PDB entry 8EFF | electron microscopy, 5.48 A resolution (low resolution: residue-level contacts below are approximate; hydrogen-bond / salt-bridge calls are withheld) | chains A and C of the 4 polymer chains in the assembly

Chain A (and C):
Molecule: Dynamin-like 120 kDa protein, form S1
Source organism: Homo sapiens
Notes: chain C of this document is another copy of the same molecule, construct and numbering; everything in this record applies to it too
UniProt: O60313 (OPA1_HUMAN); residues 195-960 here = UniProt positions 195-960
Amino-acid sequence (766 residues; numbered 195 to 960; the number before each row is that of its first residue):
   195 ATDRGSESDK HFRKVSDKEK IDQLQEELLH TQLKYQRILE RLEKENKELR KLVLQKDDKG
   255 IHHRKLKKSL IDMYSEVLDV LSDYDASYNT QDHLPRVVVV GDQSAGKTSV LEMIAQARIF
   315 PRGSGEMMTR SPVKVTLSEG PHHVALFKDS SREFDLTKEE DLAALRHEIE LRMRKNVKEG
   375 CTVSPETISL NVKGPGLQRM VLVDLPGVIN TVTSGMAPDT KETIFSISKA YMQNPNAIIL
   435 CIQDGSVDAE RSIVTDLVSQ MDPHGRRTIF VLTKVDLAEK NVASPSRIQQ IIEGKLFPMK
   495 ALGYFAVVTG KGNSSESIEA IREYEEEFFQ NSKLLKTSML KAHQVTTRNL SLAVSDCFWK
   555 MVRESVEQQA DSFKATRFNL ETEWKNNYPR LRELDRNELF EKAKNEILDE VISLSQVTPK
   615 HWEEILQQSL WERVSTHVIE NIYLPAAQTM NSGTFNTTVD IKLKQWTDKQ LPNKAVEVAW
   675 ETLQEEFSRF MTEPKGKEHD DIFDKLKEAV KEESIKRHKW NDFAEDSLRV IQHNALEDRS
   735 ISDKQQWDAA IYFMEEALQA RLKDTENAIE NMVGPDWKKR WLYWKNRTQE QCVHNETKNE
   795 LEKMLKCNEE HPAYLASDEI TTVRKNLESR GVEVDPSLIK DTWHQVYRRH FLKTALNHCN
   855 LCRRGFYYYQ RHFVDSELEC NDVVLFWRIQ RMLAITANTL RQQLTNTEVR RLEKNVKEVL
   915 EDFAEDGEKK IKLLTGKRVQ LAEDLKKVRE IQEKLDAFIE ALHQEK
Disulfide bonds: Cys856-Cys874
Residues lining bound ligands:
  - tetrafluoroaluminate (ALF): Asp296, Gln297, Gly300, Lys301, Thr302, Met321, Met322, Thr323, Pro400, Gly401
  - GDP (guanosine-5'-diphosphate): Gln297, Gly300, Lys301, Thr302, Ser303, Glu306, Arg316, Gly317, Ser318, Met322, Lys468, Asp470, Val502, Thr503, Gly504, Lys505, Gly506, Asn507, Ser508
UniProt features mapped onto this chain:
  - region: Gly295 to Thr302 (G1 motif), Met321 to Arg324 (G2 motif), Asp398 to Gly401 (G3 motif), Thr467 to Asp470 (G4 motif), Val501 to Gly504 (G5 motif)
  - binding site (GTP): Ser298, Gly300, Lys301, Thr302, Ser303, Gly317, Lys468, Asp470, Thr503, Gly506, Asn507
  - binding site (Mg(2+)): Thr302, Thr323, Asp398
  - modified residue: Lys228 (N6-acetyllysine)
Reported in the primary citation:
  - self-association interface (contacts with another copy of this molecule); pairs are residue here / residue on that copy: Asp716-Lys423, His866-Arg858, Phe867-Lys738, Asp869-Lys738

Interface between chain A and chain C:
Pairs across the interface - 9 pairs, chain A then chain C:
  Lys423(A) - Asp716(C)
  Lys423(A) - Phe717(C)
  Gln454(A) - Lys713(C)
  Glu561(A) - Glu213(C)
  Gln562(A) - Phe206(C)
  Asp565(A) - His205(C)
  Asp565(A) - Phe206(C)
  Asp565(A) - Val209(C)
  Ser566(A) - Phe206(C)
Interface residues without a listed pair, chain A (7 interface residues in all): Ala569

Summary:
The chain A/chain C interface involves 7 residues from each chain. Chain A binds GDP and tetrafluoroaluminate.
From UniProt: 11 GTP-binding residues and 3 Mg2+-binding residues on chain A. The paper reports a
self-association interface involving Asp716(A), His866(A) and Phe867(A) among others.
Both chains are Dynamin-like 120 kDa protein, form S1 (Homo sapiens). Entry 8EFF (CryoEM of the soluble OPA1
tetramer from the GDP-AlFx bound helical assembly on a lipid membrane) was determined by electron microscopy
(same publication as 8EEW, 8EF7, 8EFR, 8EFS and 8EFT).
